6K64 - chains B and C of the 4 polymer chains in the assembly; structure by X-ray diffraction, 1.93 A resolution.

Chain B:
Protein: 3LRH intrabody
Source organism: Homo sapiens
Sequence (135 residues; each row starts with the number of its first residue; numbers below 1 keep their minus sign (Met-19 is residue -19)):
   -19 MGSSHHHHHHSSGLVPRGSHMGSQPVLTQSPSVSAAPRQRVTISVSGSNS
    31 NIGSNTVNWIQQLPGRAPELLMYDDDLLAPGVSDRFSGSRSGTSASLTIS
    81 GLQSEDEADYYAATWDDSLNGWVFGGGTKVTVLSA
Not modelled in the structure: -19 to 4, 114-115

Chain C:
Protein: Protein A
Source organism: Staphylococcus aureus subsp. aureus
Sequence (79 residues; row label = number of the first residue in the row):
  2782 MGSSHHHHHHSSGLVPRGSHMFNKDQQSAFYEILNMPNLNEAQRNGFIQS
  2832 LKDDPSQSTNVLGEAKKLNKAQASLKSFQ
Not modelled in the structure: 2782-2803, 2860

Chain B / chain C interface:
Pairs across the interface (8; chain B residue first):
  Pro17(B) - Gln2830(C)
  Arg18(B) - Gly2827(C)
  Arg18(B) - Phe2828(C)
  Arg18(B) - Ser2831(C)  hydrogen bond
  Arg18(B) - Asp2834(C)
  Arg18(B) - Glu2845(C)  salt bridge
  Gln19(B) - Asp2834(C)
  Arg20(B) - Asp2834(C)  hydrogen bond (backbone-side chain)
Other interface residues (no listed pair), chain B (5 interface residues in all): Ala16

In short:
Chain B and chain C form an interface of 5 and 6 residues respectively; the contacts include 2 hydrogen bonds
and 1 salt bridge. Among the polar pairs are Arg18(B)-Glu2845(C), Arg18(B)-Ser2831(C) and Arg20(B)-Asp2834(C).
Here chain B is 3LRH intrabody (Homo sapiens) and chain C is Protein A (Staphylococcus aureus subsp. aureus).
Entry 6K64 (Application of anti-helix antibodies in protein structure determination (8188-3LRH)) was
determined by X-ray diffraction, deposited together with 6K3M, 6K65, 6K67, 6K69, 6K6A and 6K6B.
